PDB entry 5LMO | electron microscopy, 4.30 A resolution (low resolution: residue-level contacts below are approximate; hydrogen-bond / salt-bridge calls are withheld) | chains A and E of the 24 polymer chains in the assembly

Chain A:
Molecule: 16S rRNA
Source organism: Thermus thermophilus HB8
Sequence (1522 nucleotides; each row starts with the number of its first residue; note: 44 numbers in that range are skipped by the numbering (no residue carries them; nothing is unmodelled there); a row labelled like 189A-189L holds insertion residues (189A, then the next letters in order); numbering starts at 0):
     0 UUUGUUGGAG AGUUUGAUCC UGGCUCAGGG UGAACGCUGG CGGCGUGCCU AAGACAUGCA
    60 AGUCGUGCGG GCCG
    76 CGGGGUUUU
    88 ACUCCG
    96 UGGUCAGCGG CGGACGGGUG AGUAACGCGU GGGU
  129A G
   130 ACCUACCCGG AAGAGGGGGA CAACCCGGGG AAACUCGGGC UAAUCCCCCA UGUGGACCCG
189A-189L CCCCUUGGGGUG
   190 UGUCCAAAGG GCUUU
   216 GCCCGCUUCC GGAUGGGCCC GCGUCCCAUC AGCUAGUUGG UGGGGUAAUG GCCCACCAAG
   276 GCGACGACGG GUAGCCGGUC UGAGAGGAUG GCCGGCCACA GGGGCACUGA GACACGGGCC
   336 CCACUCCUAC GGGAGGCAGC AGUUAGGAAU CUUCCGCAAU GGGCGCAAGC CUGACGGAGC
   396 GACGCCGCUU GGAGGAAGAA GCCCUUCGGG GUGUAAACUC CUGA
   441 ACCCGGGACG AAACCCCC
   460 GA
   470 CGAGGGGA
   479 CUGACGGUAC CGGGGUAA
   498 UAGCGCCGGC CAACUCCGUG CCAGCAGCCG CGGUAAUACG GAGGGCGCGA GCGUUACCCG
   558 GAUUCACUGG GCGUAAAGGG CGUGUAGGCG GCCUGGGGCG UCCCAUGUGA AAGACCACGG
   618 CUCAACCGUG GGGGAGCGUG GGAUACGCUC AGGCUAGACG GUGGGAGAGG GUGGUGGAAU
   678 UCCCGGAGUA GCGGUGAAAU GCGCAGAUAC CGGGAGGAAC GCCGAUGGCG AAGGCAGCCA
   738 CCUGGUCCAC CCGUGACGCU GAGGCGCGAA AGCGUGGGGA GCAAACCGGA UUAGAUACCC
   798 GGGUAGUCCA CGCCCUAAAC GAUGCGCGCU AGGUCUCUGG GUCU
   848 CCUGGGGGCC GAAGCUAACG CGUUAAGCGC GCCGCCUGGG GAGUACGGCC GCAAGGCUGA
   908 AACUCAAAGG AAUUGACGGG GGCCCGCACA AGCGGUGGAG CAUGUGGUUU AAUUCGAAGC
   968 AACGCGAAGA ACCUUACCAG GCCUUGACAU GCUA
 1001A G
  1002 GGAACCCGGG UGAAAGCCUG GGGUGCCCC
1030A-1030D GCGA
  1031 GGGGAGCCCU AGCACAGGUG CUGCAUGGCC GUCGUCAGCU CGUGCCGUGA GGUGUUGGGU
  1091 UAAGUCCCGC AACGAGCGCA ACCCCCGCCG UUAGUUGCCA GCGGUUCGGC CGGGCACUCU
  1151 AACGGGACUG CCCGCG
  1168 AAAGCGGGAG GAAGGAGGGG ACGACGUCUG GUCAGCAUGG CCCUUACGGC CUGGGCGACA
  1228 CACGUGCUAC AAUGCCCACU ACAAAGCGAU GCCACCCGGC AACGGGGAGC UAAUCGCAAA
  1288 AAGGUGGGCC CAGUUCGGAU UGGGGUCUGC AACCCGACCC CAUGAAGCCG GAAUCGCUAG
  1348 UAAUCGCGGA UCAGCC
 1363A A
  1364 UGCCGCGGUG AAUACGUUCC CGGGCCUUGU ACACACCGCC CGUCACGCCA UGGGAGCGGG
  1424 CUCUACCCGA AGUCGCCGG
1442A-1442B GA
  1443 GCCUA
  1452 C
  1456 GGGCAGGCGC CGAGGGUAGG GCCCGUGACU GGGGCGAAGU CGUAACAAGG UAGCUGUACC
  1516 GGAAGGUGCG GCUGGAUCAC CUCCUUUCU
Unresolved in the structure: 0-4, 1533, 1543-1544
Metal / ion sites: Mg2+ site 1: U20 (shared with Gly-124(E) of chain E); Mg2+ site 2 near G21 (its only coordinating residue here); Mg2+ site 3 near A53 (its only coordinating residue here); Mg2+ site 4 near G107 (its only coordinating residue here); Mg2+ site 5 near A109 (its only coordinating residue here); Mg2+ site 6 near G115 (its only coordinating residue here); Mg2+ site 7: G117, G289; Mg2+ site 8: C121, G124, U125, G126; Mg2+ site 9: G251, A270; Mg2+ site 10: U252, C267; Mg2+ site 11 near U287 (its only coordinating residue here); Mg2+ site 12 near G299 (its only coordinating residue here); 38 more Mg2+ sites not listed
Small-molecule neighbours: adenosine-5'-monophosphate / guanosine-5'-monophosphate / uridine-5'-monophosphate: U788, U789, A790, G926, C1054, C1400, G1497, U1498, U1506

Chain E:
Molecule: 30S ribosomal protein S5
Source organism: Thermus thermophilus (strain HB8 / ATCC 27634 / DSM 579)
Reference sequence: Q5SHQ5 (RS5_THET8); numbering as in UniProt (aligned over 1-162)
Amino-acid sequence (162 residues; numbered 1 to 162; the number before each row is that of its first residue):
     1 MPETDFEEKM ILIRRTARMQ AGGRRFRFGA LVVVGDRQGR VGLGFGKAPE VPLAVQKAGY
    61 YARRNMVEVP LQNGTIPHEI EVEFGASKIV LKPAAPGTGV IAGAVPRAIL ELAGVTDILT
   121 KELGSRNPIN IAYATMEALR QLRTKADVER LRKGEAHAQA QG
Unresolved in the structure: 1-4, 155-162
Metal / ion sites: Mg2+: Gly-124 (shared with U20(A) of chain A)

Interface between chain A and chain E:
Residue-residue contacts (78; chain A residue first):
  G6(A) / Ala-94(E)
  G6(A) / Ala-95(E)
  G6(A) / Thr-98(E)
  G6(A) / Leu-119(E)
  G7(A) / Val-90(E)
  G7(A) / Ile-101(E)
  G7(A) / Leu-119(E)
  G7(A) / Thr-120(E)
  G7(A) / Lys-121(E)
  A8(A) / Ile-101(E)
  A8(A) / Ala-102(E)
  A8(A) / Gly-103(E)
  A8(A) / Thr-120(E)
  G9(A) / Gly-103(E)
  G9(A) / Lys-121(E)
  G9(A) / Glu-122(E)
  G9(A) / Arg-126(E)
  A10(A) / Val-105(E)
  A10(A) / Arg-126(E)
  G15(A) / Met-19(E)
  G15(A) / Arg-24(E)
  A16(A) / Arg-15(E)
  A16(A) / Thr-16(E)
  U17(A) / Arg-14(E)
  C18(A) / Arg-14(E)
  C18(A) / Asn-127(E)
  C18(A) / Ile-129(E)
  C18(A) / Asn-130(E)
  C19(A) / Ser-125(E)
  C19(A) / Arg-126(E)
  C19(A) / Asn-127(E)
  C19(A) / Asn-130(E)
  U20(A) / Gly-124(E)
  G558(A) / Lys-121(E)
  A559(A) / Lys-121(E)
  A559(A) / Glu-122(E)
  A559(A) / Arg-126(E)
  U560(A) / Leu-123(E)
  G566(A) / Glu-81(E)
  A864(A) / Gly-85(E)
  A864(A) / Ala-86(E)
  U921(A) / Met-19(E)
  U921(A) / Gln-20(E)
  G922(A) / Met-19(E)
  G922(A) / Gln-20(E)
  G922(A) / Ala-21(E)
  A923(A) / Ala-21(E)
  U1070(A) / Gln-20(E)
  U1070(A) / Arg-25(E)
  C1071(A) / Arg-18(E)
  C1071(A) / Pro-49(E)
  G1072(A) / Lys-47(E)
  G1072(A) / Ala-48(E)
  G1072(A) / Pro-49(E)
  G1072(A) / Leu-53(E)
  U1073(A) / Lys-57(E)
  G1074(A) / Tyr-60(E)
  G1074(A) / Tyr-61(E)
  C1075(A) / Lys-47(E)
  U1078(A) / Asn-130(E)
  G1079(A) / Arg-14(E)
  G1079(A) / Thr-16(E)
  G1079(A) / Phe-45(E)
  A1080(A) / Arg-14(E)
  A1080(A) / Thr-16(E)
  G1081(A) / Thr-16(E)
  G1081(A) / Ala-17(E)
  G1081(A) / Arg-18(E)
  G1081(A) / Met-19(E)
  G1081(A) / Arg-27(E)
  G1082(A) / Arg-18(E)
  G1084(A) / Arg-18(E)
  C1192(A) / Arg-25(E)
  G1193(A) / Gly-22(E)
  A1396(A) / Arg-24(E)
  A1398(A) / Gln-20(E)
  A1398(A) / Ala-21(E)
  A1398(A) / Gly-22(E)
Interface residues without a listed pair, chain A (38 interface residues in all): U5, U1194, C1397
Interface residues without a listed pair, chain E (50 interface residues in all): Gly-23, Phe-84, Lys-88, Lys-92, Pro-93, Ala-104, Arg-107, Pro-128

Summary:
Chain A and chain E form an interface of 38 and 50 residues respectively. Ligands of chain A:
adenosine-5'-monophosphate / guanosine-5'-monophosphate / uridine-5'-monophosphate. U20(A) and Gly-124(E)
coordinate Mg2+. G117(A) and G289(A) form the Mg2+ site 7.
Here chain A is 16S rRNA (Thermus thermophilus HB8) and chain E is 30S ribosomal protein S5 (Thermus
thermophilus (strain HB8 / ATCC 27634 / DSM 579)). Entry 5LMO (Structure of bacterial 30S-IF1-IF3-mRNA
translation pre-initiation complex (state-1B)) was determined by electron microscopy, deposited together with
5LMN, 5LMP, 5LMQ, 5LMR, 5LMS, 5LMT, 5LMU and 5LMV.
